7PYK - chains C and R of the 9 polymer chains in the assembly; structure by electron microscopy, 4.10 A resolution (low resolution: residue-level contacts below are approximate; hydrogen-bond / salt-bridge calls are withheld).

== Chain C ==
Molecule: DNA-directed RNA polymerase subunit beta
Organism: Escherichia coli
Notes: EC 2.7.7.6
UniProt: P0A8V4 (RPOB_ECO57); residues 1-1342 here = UniProt positions 1-1342
Amino-acid sequence (1342 residues; each row starts with the number of its first residue):
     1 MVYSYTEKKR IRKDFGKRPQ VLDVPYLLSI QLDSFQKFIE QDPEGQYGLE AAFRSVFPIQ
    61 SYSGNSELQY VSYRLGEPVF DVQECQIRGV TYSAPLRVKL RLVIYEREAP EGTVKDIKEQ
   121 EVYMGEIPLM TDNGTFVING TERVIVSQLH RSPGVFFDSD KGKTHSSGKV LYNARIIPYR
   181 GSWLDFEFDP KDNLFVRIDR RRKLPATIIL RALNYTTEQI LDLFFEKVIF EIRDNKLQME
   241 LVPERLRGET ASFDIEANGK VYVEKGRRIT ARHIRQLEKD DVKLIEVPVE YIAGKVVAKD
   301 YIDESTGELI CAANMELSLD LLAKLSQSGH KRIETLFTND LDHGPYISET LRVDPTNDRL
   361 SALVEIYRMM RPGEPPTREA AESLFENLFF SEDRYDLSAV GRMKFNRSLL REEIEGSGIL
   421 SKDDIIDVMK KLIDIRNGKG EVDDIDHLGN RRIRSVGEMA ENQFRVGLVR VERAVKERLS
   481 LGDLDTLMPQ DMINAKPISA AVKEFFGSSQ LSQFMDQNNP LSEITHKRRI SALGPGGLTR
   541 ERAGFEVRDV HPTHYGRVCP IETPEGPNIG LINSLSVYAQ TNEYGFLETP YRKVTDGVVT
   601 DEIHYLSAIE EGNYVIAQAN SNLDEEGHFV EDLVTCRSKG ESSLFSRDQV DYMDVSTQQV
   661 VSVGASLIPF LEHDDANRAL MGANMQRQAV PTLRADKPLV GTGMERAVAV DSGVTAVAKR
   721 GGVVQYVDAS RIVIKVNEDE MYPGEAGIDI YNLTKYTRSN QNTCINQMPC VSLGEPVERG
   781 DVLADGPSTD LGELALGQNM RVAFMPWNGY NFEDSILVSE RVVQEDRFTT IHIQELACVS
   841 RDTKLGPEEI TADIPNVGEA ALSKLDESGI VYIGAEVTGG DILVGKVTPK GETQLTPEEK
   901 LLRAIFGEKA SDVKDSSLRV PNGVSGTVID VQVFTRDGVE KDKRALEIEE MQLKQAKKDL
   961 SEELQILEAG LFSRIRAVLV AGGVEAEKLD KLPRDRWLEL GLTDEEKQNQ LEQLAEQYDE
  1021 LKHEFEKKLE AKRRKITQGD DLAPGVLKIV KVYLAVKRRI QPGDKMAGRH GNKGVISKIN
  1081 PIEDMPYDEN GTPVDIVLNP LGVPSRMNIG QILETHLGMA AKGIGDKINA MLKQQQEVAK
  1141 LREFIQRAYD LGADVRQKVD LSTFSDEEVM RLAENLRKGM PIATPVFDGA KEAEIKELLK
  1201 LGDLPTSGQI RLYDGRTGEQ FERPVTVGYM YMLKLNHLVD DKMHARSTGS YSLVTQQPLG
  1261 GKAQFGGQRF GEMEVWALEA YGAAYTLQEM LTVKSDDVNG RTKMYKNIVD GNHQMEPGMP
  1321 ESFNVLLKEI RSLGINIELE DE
Unresolved in the structure: 1

== Chain R ==
Molecule: 14-nt RNA strand
Sequence (14 nucleotides; numbered 1 to 14; the number before each row is that of its first residue):
     1 GAGUCCGCGG CGCG
Unresolved in the structure: 1-4
Bound ions: Mg2+: G14 (shared with 2 residues of chain D)

== How chain C and chain R interact ==
Residue-residue contacts - 10 pairs, chain C then chain R:
  Gln-510(C) with G10(R)
  Gln-513(C) with G10(R)
  Arg-529(C) with G12(R)
  Arg-540(C) with G10(R); C11(R)
  Pro-564(C) with G12(R)
  Glu-565(C) with C13(R)
  Lys-1073(C) with G14(R)
  His-1237(C) with G12(R); C13(R)
Other interface residues (no listed pair), chain C (14 interface residues in all): Asn-568, Asn-684, Arg-687, Lys-1065, Ser-1252, Leu-1259
Other interface residues (no listed pair), chain R (7 interface residues in all): C6, G9

== Overview ==
14 residues of chain C and 7 residues of chain R are in contact.
Chain C is DNA-directed RNA polymerase subunit beta (Escherichia coli) and chain R is a 14-nt RNA strand; the
structure, CryoEM structure of E.coli RNA polymerase elongation complex bound to NusA (NusA elongation complex
in more-swiveled ..., was determined by electron microscopy together with 7PY0, 7PY1, 7PY3, 7PY5, 7PY6, 7PY7
and 4 further entries from the same study.
